Entry 1N7G (X-ray diffraction, 2.20 A resolution); this record covers chains A and D of the 4 polymer chains in the assembly.

# Chain A (and D)
Protein: GDP-D-mannose-4,6-dehydratase
From: Arabidopsis thaliana
Notes: EC 4.2.1.47; chain D of this document is another copy of the same molecule, construct and numbering; everything in this record applies to it too
Reference sequence: P93031 (GMD2_ARATH); residues 1-373 here = UniProt positions 1-373
Amino-acid sequence (381 residues; row label = number of the first residue in the row):
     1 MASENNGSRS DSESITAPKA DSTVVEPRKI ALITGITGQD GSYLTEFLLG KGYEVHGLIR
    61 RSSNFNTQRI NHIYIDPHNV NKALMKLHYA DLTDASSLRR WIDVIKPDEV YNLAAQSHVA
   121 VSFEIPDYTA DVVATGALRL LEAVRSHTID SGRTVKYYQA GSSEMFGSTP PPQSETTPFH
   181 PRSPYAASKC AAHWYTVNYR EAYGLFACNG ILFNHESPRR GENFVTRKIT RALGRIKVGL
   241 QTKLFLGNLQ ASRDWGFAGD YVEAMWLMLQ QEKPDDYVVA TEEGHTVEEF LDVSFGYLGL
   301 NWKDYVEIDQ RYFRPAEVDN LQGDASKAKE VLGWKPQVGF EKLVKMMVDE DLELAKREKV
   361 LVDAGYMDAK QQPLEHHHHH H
Disordered / not traced: 1-27, 75-81, 368-381 (chain D: 1-27, 76-83, 246-250, 310-318, 363-381)
Sequence notes: expression tag (374-381)
Ligand contacts:
  - guanosine-5'-diphosphate-rhamnose (GDR): Ser117, His118, Val119, Ser162, Ser163, Glu164, Tyr185, Leu212, Phe213, Asn214, Arg220, Asn223, Phe224, Val225, Thr226, Lys228, Phe245, Leu246, Gly247, Asn248, Ala251, Arg253, Val287, Tyr312, Arg314, Glu317, Val318
  - NADPH (NDP; NADPH dihydro-nicotinamide-adenine-dinucleotide phosphate), molecule 1: Gly35, Ile36, Thr37, Gly38, Gln39, Asp40, Gly41, Arg60, Asn66, Arg69, Asp91, Leu92, Thr93, Leu113, Ala114, Ala115, Gln116, Ser117, Tyr128, Val132, Ala160, Gly161, Ser162, Tyr185, Lys189, Leu212, Phe213, Asn214, His215, Glu216, Arg220
  - NADPH (NDP), molecule 2: Arg61, Ser62, Ser63, Asn64
Swiss-Prot annotation at these positions:
  - active site: Ser162, Glu164 (Nucleophile), Tyr185 (Nucleophile)
  - binding site (NADP(+)): Gly35 to Asp40, Arg60, Asp91, Leu92, Leu113 to Ser117, Tyr128, Lys189, His215, Arg220
  - binding site (substrate): Ser117, Ser162, Tyr185, Asn214, Arg220 to Lys228, Gly247, Arg253, Arg314 to Glu317
  - mutagenesis: Pro107 (P107L: In mur1-2; strong reduction in L-fucose in the cell walls), Arg139 (R139C: In mur1-7; strong reduction in L-fucose in the cell walls), Arg153 (R153C: In mur1-5; strong reduction in L-fucose in the cell walls), Ser162 (S162F: In mur1-1; strong reduction in L-fucose in the cell walls), Ala191 (A191V: In mur1-3; strong reduction in L-fucose in the cell walls), Ala202 (A202V: In mur1-6; strong reduction in L-fucose in the cell walls), Gly210 (G210Q: In mur1-4; strong reduction in L-fucose in the cell walls)

# Chain A / chain D interface
Contacting residue pairs (14):
  Ala95(A) - Ala95(D)  hydrophobic
  Ala95(A) - Ser96(D)
  Ser96(A) - Ala95(D)
  Arg99(A) - Arg99(D)
  Arg99(A) - Asp103(D)  salt bridge
  Arg100(A) - Glu142(D)  salt bridge
  Arg100(A) - Arg145(D)
  Asp103(A) - Arg99(D)  salt bridge
  Asp103(A) - Asp150(D)
  Glu142(A) - Ser96(D)
  Glu142(A) - Arg100(D)  salt bridge
  Arg145(A) - Arg100(D)
  Asp150(A) - Asp103(D)
  Asp150(A) - Asp150(D)

# In short
The chain A/chain D interface involves 8 residues from each chain, with 4 salt bridges. Polar pairs include
Arg99(A)-Asp103(D) and Arg100(A)-Glu142(D). Ligands of chain A: NADPH and guanosine-5'-diphosphate-rhamnose.
Both chains are GDP-D-mannose-4,6-dehydratase (Arabidopsis thaliana). Entry 1N7G (Crystal Structure of the
GDP-mannose 4,6-dehydratase ternary complex with NADPH and GDP-rhamnose) was determined by X-ray diffraction,
deposited together with 1N7H.
